7TKD - chains 1 and 2 of the 27 polymer chains in the assembly; structure by electron microscopy, 7.70 A resolution (low resolution: residue-level contacts below are approximate; hydrogen-bond / salt-bridge calls are withheld).

== Chain 1 (and 2) ==
Protein: ATP synthase subunit 9, mitochondrial
From: Saccharomyces cerevisiae
Notes: chain 2 of this document is another copy of the same molecule, construct and numbering; everything in this record applies to it too
UniProtKB: P61829 (ATP9_YEAST); numbering as in UniProt (aligned over 1-76)
Sequence (76 residues; numbered 1 to 76; the number before each row is that of its first residue):
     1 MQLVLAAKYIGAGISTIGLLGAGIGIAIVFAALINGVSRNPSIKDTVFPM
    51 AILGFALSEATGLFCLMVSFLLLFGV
Not modelled in the structure: 76
UniProt features mapped onto this chain:
  - site: Glu-59 (Reversibly protonated during proton transport)
  - modified residue: Met-1 (N-formylmethionine)
  - natural variant: Thr-46 (T46L: In strain: DS400/A3 and KL14-4A), Leu-53 (L53F: In strain: DS400/A3, DS401 and 1 more), Leu-57 (L57V: In oligomycin-resistant mutant and cross-resistance to venturicidin), Cys-65 (C65S: In oligomycin-resistant mutant)

== Chain 1 / chain 2 interface ==
Pairs across the interface (8; chain 1 residue first):
  Gly-11(1) with Gly-13(2)
  Ile-14(1) with Gly-13(2)
  Ser-15(1) with Gly-13(2)
  Gly-18(1) with Leu-20(2)
  Gly-21(1) with Leu-20(2); Gly-23(2); Ile-24(2)
  Gly-25(1) with Gly-23(2)
Also at the interface, not in a pair above, chain 1 (9 interface residues in all): Leu-3, Val-4, Ala-7
Also at the interface, not in a pair above, chain 2 (9 interface residues in all): Ala-6, Tyr-9, Ile-10, Thr-16, Ala-27

== Overview ==
The chain 1/chain 2 interface involves 9 residues from each chain.
Both chains are ATP synthase subunit 9, mitochondrial (Saccharomyces cerevisiae). Entry 7TKD (Yeast ATP
synthase State 1catalytic(h) with 10 mM ATP backbone model) was determined by electron microscopy together
with 7TJS, 7TJT, 7TJU, 7TJV, 7TJW, 7TJX and 30 further entries from the same study.
